PDB entry 8V1Q | electron microscopy, 2.70 A resolution | chains A and B of the 4 polymer chains in the assembly

Chain A:
Protein: DNA polymerase
From: Human alphaherpesvirus 1 strain KOS
Notes: EC 2.7.7.7
Reference sequence: H9E937 (H9E937_HHV1); residues 43-1235 here = UniProt positions 43-1235
Sequence (1199 residues; each row starts with the number of its first residue):
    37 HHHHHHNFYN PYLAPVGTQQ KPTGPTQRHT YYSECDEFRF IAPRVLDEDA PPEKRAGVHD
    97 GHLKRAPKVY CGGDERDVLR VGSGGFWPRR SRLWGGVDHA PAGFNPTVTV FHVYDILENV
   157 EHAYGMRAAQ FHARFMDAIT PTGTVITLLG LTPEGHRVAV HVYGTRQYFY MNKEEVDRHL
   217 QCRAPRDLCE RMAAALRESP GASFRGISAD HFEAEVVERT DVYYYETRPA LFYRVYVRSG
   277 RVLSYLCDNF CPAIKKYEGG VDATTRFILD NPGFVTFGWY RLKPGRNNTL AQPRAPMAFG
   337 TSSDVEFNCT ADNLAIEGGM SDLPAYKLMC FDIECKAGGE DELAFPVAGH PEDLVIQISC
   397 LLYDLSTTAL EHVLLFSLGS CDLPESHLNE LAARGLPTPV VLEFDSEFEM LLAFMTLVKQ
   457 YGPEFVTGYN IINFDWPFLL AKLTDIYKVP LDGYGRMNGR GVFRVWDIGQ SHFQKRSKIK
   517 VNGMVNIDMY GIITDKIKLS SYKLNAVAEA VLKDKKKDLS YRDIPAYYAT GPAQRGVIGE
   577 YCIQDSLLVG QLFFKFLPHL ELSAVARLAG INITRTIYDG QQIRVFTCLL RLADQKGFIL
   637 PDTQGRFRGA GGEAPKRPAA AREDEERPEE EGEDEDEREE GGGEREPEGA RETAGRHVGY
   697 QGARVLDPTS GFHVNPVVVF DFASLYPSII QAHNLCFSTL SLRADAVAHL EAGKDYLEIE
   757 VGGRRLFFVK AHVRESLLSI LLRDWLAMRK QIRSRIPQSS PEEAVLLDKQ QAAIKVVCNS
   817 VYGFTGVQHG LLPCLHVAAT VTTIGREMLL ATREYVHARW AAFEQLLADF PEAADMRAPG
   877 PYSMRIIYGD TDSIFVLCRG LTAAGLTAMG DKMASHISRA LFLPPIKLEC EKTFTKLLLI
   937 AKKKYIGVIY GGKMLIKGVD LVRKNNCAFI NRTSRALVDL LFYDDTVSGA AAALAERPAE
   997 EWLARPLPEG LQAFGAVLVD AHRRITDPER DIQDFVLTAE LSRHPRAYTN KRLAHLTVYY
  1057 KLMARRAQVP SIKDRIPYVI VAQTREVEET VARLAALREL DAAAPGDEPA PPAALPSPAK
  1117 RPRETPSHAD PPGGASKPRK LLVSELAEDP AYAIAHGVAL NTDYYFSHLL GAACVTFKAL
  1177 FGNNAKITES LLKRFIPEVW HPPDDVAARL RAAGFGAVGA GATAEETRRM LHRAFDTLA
Not modelled in the structure: 37-59, 647-690, 1099-1133
Differences from the reference sequence: expression tag (37-42)
Metal / ion sites: Mg2+ site 1 near Asp368 (its only coordinating residue here); Mg2+ site 2 near Tyr465 (its only coordinating residue here)
From the paper describing this entry:
  - conformationally variable residues (order/disorder transition): Gly647 to Ala690
  - binding site for template DNA: Gln640, Arg692, Val694, Gly695, Tyr696, Gly698
  - binding site for Primer DNA: Arg692
  - contacts within the chain: Lys532-Glu597 (salt bridge), Thr839-Arg842 (hydrogen bond), Gln697-Arg842 (hydrogen bond), Gly698-Arg842 (hydrogen bond)

Chain B:
Protein: DNA polymerase processivity factor
From: Human alphaherpesvirus 1 strain KOS
Reference sequence: A0A181ZFK4 (A0A181ZFK4_HHV11); residue numbers follow UniProt; this construct covers 2-340
Sequence (349 residues; each row starts with the number of its first residue; numbers below 1 keep their minus sign (Gly-8 is residue -8)):
    -8 GPISEFGSSR TDSPGGVAPA SHVEDASDAS LGQPEEGAPC QVVLQGAELN GILQAFAPLR
    52 TSLLDSLLVM GDRGILIHNT IFGEQVFLPL EHSQFSRYRW RGPTAAFLSL VDQKRSLLSV
   112 FRANQYPDLR RVELAITGQA PFRTLVQRIW TTTSDGEAVE LASETLMKRE LTSFVVLVPQ
   172 GTPDVQLRLT RPQLTKVLNA TGADSATPTT FELGVNGKFS VFTTSTCVTF AAREEGVSSS
   232 TSTQVQILSN ALTKAGQAAA NAKTVYGENT HRTFSVVVDD CSMRAVLRRL QVAGGTLKFF
   292 LTTPVPSLCV TATGPNAVSA VFLLKPQKIC LDWLGHSQGS PSAGSSASR
Not modelled in the structure: -8 to 27, 228-251, 322-340
Differences from the reference sequence: expression tag (-8 to 1)

Chain A / chain B interface:
Residue-residue contacts (40):
  Leu999(A) - Met158(B)
  Ala1000(A) - Ala153(B)
  Arg1001(A) - Met158(B)
  Pro1002(A) - Met158(B)
  Ser1186(A) - Asp103(B)
  Lys1189(A) - Gln104(B)
  Arg1190(A) - Asp103(B)  salt bridge
  Arg1190(A) - Met158(B)
  Arg1190(A) - Arg160(B)  hydrogen bond (backbone-side chain)
  Phe1191(A) - Arg160(B)  hydrogen bond (backbone-side chain)
  Ile1192(A) - Arg160(B)  hydrogen bond (backbone-side chain)
  Glu1194(A) - Leu99(B)
  Glu1194(A) - Lys159(B)  salt bridge
  Glu1194(A) - Arg160(B)
  Glu1194(A) - Glu161(B)
  Glu1194(A) - Leu162(B)
  Val1195(A) - Ser164(B)
  Trp1196(A) - Leu58(B)  hydrophobic
  Trp1196(A) - His69(B)
  Trp1196(A) - Leu162(B)  hydrophobic
  Trp1196(A) - Ser164(B)  hydrogen bond (backbone-backbone)
  Trp1196(A) - Phe165(B)
  Trp1196(A) - Val166(B)
  Trp1196(A) - Val167(B)  hydrophobic
  His1197(A) - Ser164(B)
  His1197(A) - Val166(B)
  Pro1198(A) - Val166(B)
  Leu1206(A) - Leu168(B)  hydrophobic
  Ala1208(A) - Pro295(B)
  Phe1211(A) - Leu168(B)  hydrophobic
  Phe1211(A) - Val169(B)
  Phe1211(A) - Gln171(B)
  Val1214(A) - Phe165(B)
  Val1214(A) - Val166(B)
  Gly1215(A) - Val166(B)
  Thr1233(A) - Gln171(B)
  Thr1233(A) - Gly172(B)
  Leu1234(A) - Val169(B)  hydrophobic
  Leu1234(A) - Pro170(B)
  Ala1235(A) - Arg64(B)
Other interface residues (no listed pair), chain A (27 interface residues in all): Pro1193, Arg1205, Ala1209, Ala1213, Leu1227
Other interface residues (no listed pair), chain B (29 interface residues in all): Thr95, Val102, Val137, Thr156, Thr163, Thr294, Leu314
The authors on this interface:
  - interface residues, chain A: Lys1189(A), Arg1190(A), Ile1192(A), Glu1194(A), Trp1196(A)

Summary:
The interface between chain A and chain B involves 27 residues on one side and 29 on the other; the contacts
include 4 hydrogen bonds and 2 salt bridges. Polar contacts include Arg1190(A)-Asp103(B), Glu1194(A)-Lys159(B)
and Arg1190(A)-Arg160(B). The paper reports a binding site for template DNA at Gln640(A), Arg692(A) and
Val694(A) among others; a binding site for Primer DNA at Arg692(A).
Here chain A is DNA polymerase and chain B is DNA polymerase processivity factor, both from Human
alphaherpesvirus 1 strain KOS. Entry 8V1Q (Herpes simplex virus 1 polymerase holoenzyme bound to DNA in both
open/closed conformations) was determined by electron microscopy, deposited together with 8EXX, 8V1R, 8V1S and
8V1T.
